Entry 8BW1 (X-ray diffraction, 3.25 A resolution); this record covers chains B and C of the 32 polymer chains in the assembly.

== Chain B ==
Protein: Proteasome subunit alpha type-3
Source organism: Saccharomyces cerevisiae
UniProt: P23638 (PSA3_YEAST); residues 0-257 here correspond to UniProt positions 1-258 (UniProt number = residue number + 1)
Chain sequence (258 residues; numbered 0 to 257; the number before each row is that of its first residue; numbering starts at 0):
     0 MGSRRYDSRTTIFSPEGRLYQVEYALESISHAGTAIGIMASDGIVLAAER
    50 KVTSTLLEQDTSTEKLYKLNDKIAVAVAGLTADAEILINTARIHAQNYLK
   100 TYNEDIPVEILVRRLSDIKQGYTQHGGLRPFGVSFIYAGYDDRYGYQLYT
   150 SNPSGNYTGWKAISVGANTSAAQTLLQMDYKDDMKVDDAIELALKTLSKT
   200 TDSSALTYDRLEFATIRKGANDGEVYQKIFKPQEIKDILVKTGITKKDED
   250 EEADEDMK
Not modelled in the structure: 0, 245-257
Swiss-Prot annotation at these positions:
  - cross-link (Glycyl lysine isopeptide (Lys-Gly)): Lys99 (interchain with G-Cter in ubiquitin), Lys198 (interchain with G-Cter in ubiquitin), Lys230 (interchain with G-Cter in ubiquitin)

== Chain C ==
Protein: Proteasome subunit alpha type-4
Source organism: Saccharomyces cerevisiae
UniProt: P40303 (PSA4_YEAST); residues -1 to 252 here correspond to UniProt positions 1-254 (UniProt number = residue number + 2)
Chain sequence (254 residues; each row starts with the number of its first residue; numbers below 1 keep their minus sign (Met-1 is residue -1)):
    -1 MSGYDRALSIFSPDGHIFQVEYALEAVKRGTCAVGVKGKNCVVLGCERRS
    49 TLKLQDTRITPSKVSKIDSHVVLSFSGLNADSRILIEKARVEAQSHRLTL
    99 EDPVTVEYLTRYVAGVQQRYTQSGGVRPFGVSTLIAGFDPRDDEPKLYQT
   149 EPSGIYSSWSAQTIGRNSKTVREFLEKNYDRKEPPATVEECVKLTVRSLL
   199 EVVQTGAKNIEITVVKPDSDIVALSSEEINQYVTQIEQEKQEQQEQDKKK
   249 KSNH
Not modelled in the structure: -1 to 0, 241-252
Swiss-Prot annotation at these positions:
  - modified residue: Thr58 (Phosphothreonine)

== How chain B and chain C interact ==
Pairs across the interface (70):
  Arg3(B) with Arg4(C), hydrogen bond (backbone-side chain)
  Asp6(B) with Tyr2(C), hydrogen bond; Arg4(C), salt bridge
  Arg8(B) with Arg4(C)
  Thr10(B) with Leu6(C); Arg125(C)
  Ile11(B) with Leu6(C), hydrophobic; Gln17(C)
  Phe12(B) with Gln17(C), hydrogen bond (backbone-side chain); Tyr20(C), hydrophobic; Ala21(C), hydrophobic; Leu76(C), hydrophobic; Arg125(C); Pro126(C); Gly128(C)
  Ser13(B) with Tyr20(C)
  Pro14(B) with Tyr20(C), hydrophobic; Glu23(C)
  Glu15(B) with Glu23(C); Arg27(C), hydrogen bond (backbone-side chain)
  Gly16(B) with Tyr20(C); Glu23(C); Ala24(C); Arg27(C)
  Arg17(B) with Arg27(C)
  Leu18(B) with Arg125(C)
  Met38(B) with Asp54(C)
  Arg112(B) with Arg81(C)
  Ser115(B) with Arg81(C), hydrogen bond (backbone-side chain)
  Asp116(B) with Arg81(C), salt bridge
  Gln119(B) with Ala78(C); Asp79(C); Ile82(C)
  Thr122(B) with Arg125(C), hydrogen bond (backbone-side chain)
  Gln123(B) with Tyr118(C); Gly123(C); Val124(C); Arg125(C), hydrogen bond (backbone-backbone); Phe127(C)
  His124(B) with Gly123(C); Val124(C)
  Gly125(B) with Tyr2(C); Gly123(C)
  Gly126(B) with Tyr2(C)
  Tyr143(B) with Arg56(C), hydrogen bond (backbone-side chain); Ile57(C), hydrophobic
  Tyr145(B) with Arg56(C), hydrogen bond (backbone-side chain)
  Gln146(B) with Ile57(C)
  Leu147(B) with Ile57(C)
  Tyr148(B) with Ile57(C)
  Ser153(B) with Ala78(C)
  Gly154(B) with Ala78(C); Arg81(C), hydrogen bond (backbone-side chain)
  Asn155(B) with Asn77(C); Ala78(C)
  Tyr156(B) with Pro59(C), hydrophobic; Arg81(C)
  Gly158(B) with Gln53(C); Asp54(C), hydrogen bond (backbone-backbone); Ile57(C); Thr58(C), hydrogen bond (backbone-side chain)
  Trp159(B) with Lys51(C); Leu52(C); Gln53(C); Asp54(C)
  Lys160(B) with Leu52(C), hydrogen bond (backbone-backbone); Gln53(C)
  Ala161(B) with Leu52(C)
  Leu175(B) with Leu52(C)
  Gln176(B) with Leu52(C)
Other interface residues (no listed pair), chain B (41 interface residues in all): Glu108, Thr157, Gln172, Tyr179
Other interface residues (no listed pair), chain C (31 interface residues in all): Leu50

== Summary ==
41 residues of chain B face 31 of chain C across their interface; the contacts include 13 hydrogen bonds and 2
salt bridges. Polar pairs include Asp6(B)-Arg4(C), Asp116(B)-Arg81(C) and Arg3(B)-Arg4(C).
Chain B is Proteasome subunit alpha type-3 and chain C is Proteasome subunit alpha type-4, both from
Saccharomyces cerevisiae; the structure, Yeast 20S proteasome in complex with an engineered fellutamide
derivative (C14QAL), was determined by X-ray diffraction.
